8SOS - chains A and D of the 3 polymer chains in the assembly; structure by X-ray diffraction, 2.33 A resolution.

# Chain A
Name: Antigen-presenting glycoprotein CD1d
Source organism: Homo sapiens
Reference sequence: P15813 (CD1D_HUMAN); residues 5-278 here correspond to UniProt positions 23-296 (UniProt number = residue number + 18)
Sequence (347 residues; row label = number of the first residue in the row):
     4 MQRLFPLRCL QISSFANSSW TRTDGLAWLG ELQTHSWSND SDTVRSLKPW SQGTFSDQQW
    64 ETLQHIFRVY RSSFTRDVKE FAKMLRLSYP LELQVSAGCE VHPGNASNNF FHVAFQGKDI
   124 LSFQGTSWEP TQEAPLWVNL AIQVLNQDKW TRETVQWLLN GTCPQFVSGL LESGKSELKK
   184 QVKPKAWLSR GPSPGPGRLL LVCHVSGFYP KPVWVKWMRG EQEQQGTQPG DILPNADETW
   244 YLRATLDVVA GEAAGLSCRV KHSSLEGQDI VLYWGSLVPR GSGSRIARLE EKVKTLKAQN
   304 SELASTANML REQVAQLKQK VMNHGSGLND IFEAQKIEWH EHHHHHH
Disordered / not traced: 4-6, 107, 279-350
Disulfides: Cys102-Cys166, Cys206-Cys261
Covalent attachments: N-acetylglucosamine (NAG) linked to Asn20, Asn42
Construct notes: initiating methionine (4)
Small-molecule neighbours: sphingomyelin (FO4): Cys12, Leu13, Gln14, Gly28, Leu29, Ala30, His38, Trp40, Val47, Trp63, Leu66, Ile69, Phe70, Val72, Tyr73, Ser76, Phe77, Arg79, Asp80, Val81, Phe84, Ala85, Leu90, Leu94, Leu96, Val98, Ala100, Phe114, Val116, Phe118, Ile123, Leu124, Trp131, Trp140, Leu148, Asp151, Thr154, Thr157, Val158, Leu161, Thr165, Cys166, Phe169
Swiss-Prot annotation at these positions:
  - binding site (a D-galactosylceramide): Asp80, Asp151 to Thr154
  - glycosylation (N-linked (GlcNAc...) asparagine): Asn20, Asn42, Asn108, Asn163

# Chain D
Name: Nanobody VHH ID17
Source organism: Lama glama
Notes: antibody fragment or engineered binder
Sequence (127 residues; each row starts with the number of its first residue):
     1 QVQLVESGGG LVQAGGSLRL SCAASGSSFS SYTMTWFRQA PGKEREIVAG IRWSGESPYY
    61 ADSVKGRFTI SRDNAKNTLY LQMNSLKPED TAVYYCAARL VPPGIPIERT LESMRYWGKG
   121 TLVTVSS
Disulfides: Cys22-Cys96
What the authors report for this chain:
  - binding site for sphingomyelin: Arg115
  - conformationally variable residues (side-chain flip): Arg109

# Interface between chain A and chain D
Contacting residue pairs (38; chain A residue first):
  Phe58(A) - Pro103(D)  hydrophobic
  Gln61(A) - Trp53(D)
  Gln61(A) - Ser54(D)  hydrogen bond (side chain-backbone)
  Gln61(A) - Asn74(D)
  Gln62(A) - Trp53(D)
  Gln62(A) - Pro103(D)
  Glu64(A) - Ser28(D)
  Glu64(A) - Ser31(D)
  Thr65(A) - Ser31(D)  hydrogen bond
  Thr65(A) - Trp53(D)  hydrogen bond
  Thr65(A) - Leu100(D)
  Thr65(A) - Val101(D)
  Leu66(A) - Pro103(D)
  His68(A) - Ser27(D)
  His68(A) - Ser28(D)
  His68(A) - Tyr32(D)
  His68(A) - Leu100(D)
  Ile69(A) - Leu100(D)  hydrophobic
  Ile69(A) - Pro102(D)  hydrophobic
  Val72(A) - Gln1(D)
  Trp153(A) - Arg99(D)  hydrogen bond (backbone-side chain)
  Trp153(A) - Ser113(D)
  Trp153(A) - Met114(D)
  Trp153(A) - Arg115(D)
  Glu156(A) - Arg99(D)  salt bridge
  Glu156(A) - Ser113(D)  hydrogen bond
  Thr157(A) - Arg99(D)  hydrogen bond
  Trp160(A) - Arg99(D)
  Trp160(A) - Leu100(D)
  Trp160(A) - Val101(D)  hydrophobic
  Trp160(A) - Pro102(D)
  Trp160(A) - Ile105(D)
  Trp160(A) - Ser113(D)
  Leu161(A) - Pro102(D)  hydrophobic
  Gly164(A) - Gly104(D)
  Gly164(A) - Ile105(D)
  Thr165(A) - Pro102(D)
  Thr165(A) - Pro103(D)  hydrogen bond (side chain-backbone)
Interface residues without a listed pair, chain A (17 interface residues in all): Gln168
Interface residues without a listed pair, chain D (20 interface residues in all): Ser30, Thr110
The authors on this interface:
  - hot spots on chain A (mutagenesis) - W160A: abolished binding to Nanobody VHH ID17 (chain D)

# In short
17 residues of chain A face 20 of chain D across their interface; the contacts include 7 hydrogen bonds and 1
salt bridge. Polar contacts include Glu156(A)-Arg99(D), Gln61(A)-Ser54(D) and Thr65(A)-Ser31(D). Ligands of
chain A: sphingomyelin. The paper reports a binding site for sphingomyelin at Arg115(D); W160A of chain A
abolishes binding to Nanobody VHH ID17 (chain D).
Here chain A is Antigen-presenting glycoprotein CD1d (Homo sapiens) and chain D is Nanobody VHH ID17 (Lama
glama). Entry 8SOS (Human CD1d presenting sphingomyelin C24:1 in complex with VHH nanobody 1D17) was
determined by X-ray diffraction.
